Entry 4GXX (X-ray diffraction, 1.80 A resolution); this record covers chains A and C of the 6 polymer chains in the assembly.

[Chain A (and C)]
Protein: Hemagglutinin HA1 chain
Organism: Influenza A virus
Notes: chain C of this document is another copy of the same molecule, construct and numbering; everything in this record applies to it too
UniProt: Q9WFX3 (HEMA_I18A0); the construct lacks a stretch of the UniProt sequence, so the offset changes along the chain: 11-54 = UniProt 18-61; 55-83 = UniProt 63-91; 84-95 = UniProt 93-104; 96-125 = UniProt 106-135; 3 more segments
Amino-acid sequence (331 residues; each row starts with the number of its first residue; a row labelled like 125A-125C holds insertion residues (125A, then the next letters in order)):
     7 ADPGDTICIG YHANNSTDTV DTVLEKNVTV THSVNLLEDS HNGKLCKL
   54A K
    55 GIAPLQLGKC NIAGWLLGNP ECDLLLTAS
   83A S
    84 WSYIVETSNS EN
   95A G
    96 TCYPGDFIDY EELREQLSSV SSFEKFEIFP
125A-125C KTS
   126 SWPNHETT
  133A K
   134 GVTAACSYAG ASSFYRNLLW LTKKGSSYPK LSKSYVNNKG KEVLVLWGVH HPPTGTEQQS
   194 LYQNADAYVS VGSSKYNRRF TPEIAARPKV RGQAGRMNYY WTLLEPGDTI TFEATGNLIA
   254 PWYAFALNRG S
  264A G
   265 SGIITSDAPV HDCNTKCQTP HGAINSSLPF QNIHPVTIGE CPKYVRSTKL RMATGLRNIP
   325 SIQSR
Not modelled in the structure: 7-9, 325-329 (chain C: 7-10, 326-329)
Cystine bridges: Cys-52/Cys-277, Cys-64/Cys-76, Cys-97/Cys-139, Cys-281/Cys-305
Covalent attachments: N-acetylglucosamine (NAG) linked to Asn-21, Asn-95
Differences from the reference sequence: expression tag (7-10); engineered mutation Glu-190 (Asp204 in Q9WFX3), Gly-225 (Asp239 in Q9WFX3)
Swiss-Prot annotation at these positions:
  - site: Arg-329 (Cleavage)
  - glycosylation (N-linked (GlcNAc...) asparagine): Asn-20, Asn-21, Asn-33, Asn-95, Asn-289
From the paper describing this entry:
  - mutagenesis - A227T: unchanged binding to 1F1
  - mutagenesis - A227H, A227P: decreased binding to 1F1
  - mutagenesis - A227H, A227P: decreased binding to 1I20

[Chain A / chain C interface]
Residue-residue contacts - 11 pairs, chain A then chain C:
  Asp-101(A) with Lys-208(C)
  Glu-216(A) with Arg-212(C)
  Ala-218(A) with Ser-203(C)
  Arg-220(A) with Asn-210(C), hydrogen bond
  Pro-221(A) with Gly-205(C); Ser-206(C); Thr-242(C)
  Val-223(A) with Ser-207(C)
  Arg-229(A) with Ser-206(C), hydrogen bond (side chain-backbone); Ser-207(C); Asn-210(C)
Other interface residues (no listed pair), chain A (8 interface residues in all): Ala-219
Other interface residues (no listed pair), chain C (10 interface residues in all): Thr-244, Glu-246

[Summary]
Chain A and chain C form an interface of 8 and 10 residues respectively, with 2 hydrogen bonds. Among the
polar pairs are Arg-220(A)/Asn-210(C) and Arg-229(A)/Ser-206(C). Covalently linked N-acetylglucosamine: at
Asn-21(A) and Asn-95(A). The paper reports that A227H and A227P of chain A reduce binding to 1F1; A227H and
A227P of chain A reduce binding to 1I20.
Both chains are Hemagglutinin HA1 chain (Influenza A virus). Entry 4GXX (Crystal structure of the "avianized"
1918 influenza virus hemagglutinin) was determined by X-ray diffraction, deposited together with 4GXU and
4GXV.
